PDB entry 6E4D | X-ray diffraction, 1.25 A resolution | chains A and F

== Chain A ==
Name: Periplasmic dipeptide-binding lipoprotein DPPA
Source organism: Mycobacterium tuberculosis
UniProt: A0A045KE34 (A0A045KE34_MYCTX); numbering as in UniProt (aligned over 32-541)
Sequence (510 residues; each row starts with the number of its first residue):
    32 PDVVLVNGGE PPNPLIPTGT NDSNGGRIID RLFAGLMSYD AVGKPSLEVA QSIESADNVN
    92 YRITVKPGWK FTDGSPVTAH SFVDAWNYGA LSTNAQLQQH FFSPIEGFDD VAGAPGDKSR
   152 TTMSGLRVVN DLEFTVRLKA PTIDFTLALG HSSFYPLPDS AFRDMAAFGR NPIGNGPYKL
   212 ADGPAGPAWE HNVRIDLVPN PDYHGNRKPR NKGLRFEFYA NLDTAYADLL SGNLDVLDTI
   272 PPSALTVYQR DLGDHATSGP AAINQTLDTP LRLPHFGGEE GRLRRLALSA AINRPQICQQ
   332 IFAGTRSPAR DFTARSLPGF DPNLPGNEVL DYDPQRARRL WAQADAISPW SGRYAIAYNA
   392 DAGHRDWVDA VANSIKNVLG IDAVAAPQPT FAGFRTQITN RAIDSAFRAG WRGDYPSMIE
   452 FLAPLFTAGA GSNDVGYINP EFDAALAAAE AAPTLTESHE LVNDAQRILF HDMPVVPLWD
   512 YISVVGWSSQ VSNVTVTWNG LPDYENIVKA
Differences from the reference sequence: engineered mutation Ala179 (Arg in A0A045KE34)
What the authors report for this chain:
  - mutagenesis - H131A: decreased expression
  - mutagenesis - W442A: decreased binding to heme
  - mutagenesis - D445A: abolished expression

== Chain F ==
Name: Val-val-val-ala
Source organism: Escherichia coli
Sequence (4 residues; row label = number of the first residue in the row):
  1001 VVVA

== Chain A / chain F interface ==
Pairs across the interface (25):
  Asn52(A) - Val1001(F)
  Asn52(A) - Val1002(F)  hydrogen bond (backbone-backbone)
  Asp53(A) - Val1001(F)
  Asp53(A) - Val1002(F)
  Ser54(A) - Val1001(F)
  Ser54(A) - Val1002(F)  hydrogen bond (backbone-backbone)
  Ile294(A) - Val1003(F)  hydrophobic
  Asn295(A) - Val1003(F)
  Gln296(A) - Val1003(F)
  Asn390(A) - Ala1004(F)  hydrogen bond (side chain-backbone)
  Ala393(A) - Ala1004(F)
  His395(A) - Ala1004(F)  hydrogen bond (side chain-backbone)
  Phe422(A) - Val1002(F)
  Phe422(A) - Val1003(F)
  Phe422(A) - Ala1004(F)  hydrophobic
  Arg426(A) - Val1002(F)
  Arg439(A) - Val1003(F)  hydrogen bond (side chain-backbone)
  Arg439(A) - Ala1004(F)  hydrogen bond (side chain-backbone)
  Gly441(A) - Val1002(F)
  Gly441(A) - Val1003(F)  hydrogen bond (backbone-backbone)
  Trp442(A) - Val1001(F)
  Trp442(A) - Val1002(F)
  Arg443(A) - Val1001(F)  hydrogen bond (backbone-backbone)
  Arg443(A) - Val1003(F)
  Asp445(A) - Val1001(F)  hydrogen bond (side chain-backbone)
Also at the interface, not in a pair above, chain A (18 interface residues in all): Asn55, Ser463

== Overview ==
The interface between chain A and chain F involves 18 residues on one side and 4 on the other; the contacts
include 9 hydrogen bonds. Among the polar pairs are Asn390(A)-Ala1004(F), His395(A)-Ala1004(F) and
Arg439(A)-Val1003(F). The paper reports that H131A of chain A reduces expression; W442A of chain A reduces
binding to heme.
Chain A is Periplasmic dipeptide-binding lipoprotein DPPA (Mycobacterium tuberculosis) and chain F is
Val-val-val-ala (Escherichia coli); the structure, Atomic structure of Mycobacterium tuberculosis DppA, was
determined by X-ray diffraction together with 6E3D from the same study.
